Entry 2NVZ (X-ray diffraction, 4.30 A resolution (low resolution: residue-level contacts below are approximate; hydrogen-bond / salt-bridge calls are withheld)); this record covers chains A and I of the 13 polymer chains in the assembly.

[Chain A]
Molecule: DNA-directed RNA polymerase II largest subunit
Source organism: Saccharomyces cerevisiae
Notes: EC 2.7.7.6
Reference sequence: P04050 (RPB1_YEAST); numbering as in UniProt (aligned over 1-1733)
Chain sequence (1733 residues; each row starts with the number of its first residue):
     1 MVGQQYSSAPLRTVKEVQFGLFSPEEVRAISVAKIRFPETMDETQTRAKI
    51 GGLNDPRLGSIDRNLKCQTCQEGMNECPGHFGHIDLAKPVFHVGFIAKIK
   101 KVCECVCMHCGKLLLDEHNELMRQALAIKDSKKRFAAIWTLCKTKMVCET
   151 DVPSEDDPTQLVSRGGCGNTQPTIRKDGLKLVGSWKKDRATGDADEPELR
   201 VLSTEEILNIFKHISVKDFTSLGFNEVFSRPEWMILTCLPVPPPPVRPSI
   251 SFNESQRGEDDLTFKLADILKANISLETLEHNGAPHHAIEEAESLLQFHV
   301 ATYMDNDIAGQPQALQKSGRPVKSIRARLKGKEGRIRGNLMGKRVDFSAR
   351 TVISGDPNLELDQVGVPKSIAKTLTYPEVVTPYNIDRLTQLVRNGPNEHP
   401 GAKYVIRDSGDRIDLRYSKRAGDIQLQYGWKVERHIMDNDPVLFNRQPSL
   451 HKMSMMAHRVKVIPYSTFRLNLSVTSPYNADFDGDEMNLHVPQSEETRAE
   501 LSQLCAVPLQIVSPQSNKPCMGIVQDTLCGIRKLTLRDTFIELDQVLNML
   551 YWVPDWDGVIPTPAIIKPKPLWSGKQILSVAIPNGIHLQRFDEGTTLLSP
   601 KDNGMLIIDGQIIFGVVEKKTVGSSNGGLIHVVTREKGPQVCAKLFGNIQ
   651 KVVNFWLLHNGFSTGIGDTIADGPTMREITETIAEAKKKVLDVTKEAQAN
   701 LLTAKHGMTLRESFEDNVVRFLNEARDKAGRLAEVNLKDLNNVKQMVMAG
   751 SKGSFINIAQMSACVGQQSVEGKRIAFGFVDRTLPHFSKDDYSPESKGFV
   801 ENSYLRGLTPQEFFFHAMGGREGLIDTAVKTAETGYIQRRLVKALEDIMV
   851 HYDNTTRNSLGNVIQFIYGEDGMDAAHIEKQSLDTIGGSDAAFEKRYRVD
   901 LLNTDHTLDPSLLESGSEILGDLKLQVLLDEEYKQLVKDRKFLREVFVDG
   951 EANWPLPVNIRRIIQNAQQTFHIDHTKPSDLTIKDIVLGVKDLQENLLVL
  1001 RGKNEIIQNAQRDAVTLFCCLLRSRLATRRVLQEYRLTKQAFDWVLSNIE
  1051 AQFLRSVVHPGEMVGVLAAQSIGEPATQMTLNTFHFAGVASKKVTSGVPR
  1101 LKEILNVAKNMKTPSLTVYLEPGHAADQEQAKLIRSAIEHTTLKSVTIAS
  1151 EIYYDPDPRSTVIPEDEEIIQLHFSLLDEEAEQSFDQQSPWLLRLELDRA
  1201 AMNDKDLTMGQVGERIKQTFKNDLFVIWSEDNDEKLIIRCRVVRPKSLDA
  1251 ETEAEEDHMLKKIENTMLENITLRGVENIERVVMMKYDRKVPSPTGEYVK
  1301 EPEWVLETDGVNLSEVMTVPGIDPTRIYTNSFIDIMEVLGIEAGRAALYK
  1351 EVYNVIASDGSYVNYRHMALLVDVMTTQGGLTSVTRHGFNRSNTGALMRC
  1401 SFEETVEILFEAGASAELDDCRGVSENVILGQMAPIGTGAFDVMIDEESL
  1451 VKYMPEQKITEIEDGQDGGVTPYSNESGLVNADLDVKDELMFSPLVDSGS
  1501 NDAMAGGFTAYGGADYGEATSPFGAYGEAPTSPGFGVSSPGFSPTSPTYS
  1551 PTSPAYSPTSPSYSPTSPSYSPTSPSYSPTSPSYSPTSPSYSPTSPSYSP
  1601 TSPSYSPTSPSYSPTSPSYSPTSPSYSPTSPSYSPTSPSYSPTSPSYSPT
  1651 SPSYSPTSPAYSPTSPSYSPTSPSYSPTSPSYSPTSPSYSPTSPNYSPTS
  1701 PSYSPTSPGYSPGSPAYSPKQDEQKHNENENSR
Disordered / not traced: 1, 156-160, 186-198, 315-318, 1177-1186, 1232-1235, 1244-1253, 1446-1733
Curated features (UniProtKB/Swiss-Prot):
  - region: Pro248 to Asp260 (Lid loop), Asn306 to Lys323 (Rudder loop), Pro810 to Glu822 (Bridging helix)
  - binding site (Zn(2+)): Cys67, Cys70, Cys77, His80, Cys107, Cys110, Cys148, Cys167
  - binding site (Mg(2+)): Asp481, Asp483, Asp485
  - modified residue: Thr1471 (Phosphothreonine)
  - cross-link (Glycyl lysine isopeptide (Lys-Gly)): Lys695 (interchain with G-Cter in ubiquitin), Lys1246 (interchain with G-Cter in ubiquitin), Lys1350 (interchain with G-Cter in ubiquitin)
Ion coordination: Zn2+ site 1: Cys67, Cys70, His80; Zn2+ site 2: Met108, Cys110, Cys167; Mg2+ site 1: Asp481, Asp483 (together with UTP) (shared with 1 residue of chain B); Mg2+ site 2: Asp483, Asp485
Residues lining bound ligands: UTP (uridine 5'-triphosphate): Arg446, Pro448, Asn479, Asp481, Asp483, Asp485, Thr827, Gln1078, Leu1081, Asn1082, His1085
Reported in the primary citation:
  - Mg2+ coordination: Asp481, Asp483
  - catalytic residues: His1085 (proposed by the authors, not directly observed)
  - mutagenesis - R446A: abolished growth

[Chain I]
Molecule: DNA-directed RNA polymerase II subunit 9
Source organism: Saccharomyces cerevisiae
Notes: EC 2.7.7.6
Reference sequence: P27999 (RPB9_YEAST); numbering as in UniProt (aligned over 1-122)
Chain sequence (122 residues; row label = number of the first residue in the row):
     1 MTTFRFCRDCNNMLYPREDKENNRLLFECRTCSYVEEAGSPLVYRHELIT
    51 NIGETAGVVQDIGSDPTLPRSDRECPKCHSRENVFFQSQQRRKDTSMVLF
   101 FVCLSCSHIFTSDQKNKRTQFS
Disordered / not traced: 1, 121-122
Curated features (UniProtKB/Swiss-Prot):
  - zinc finger: Cys7 to Cys32 (C4-type), Ser71 to Thr111 (TFIIS-type)
  - binding site (Zn(2+)): Cys7, Cys10, Cys29, Cys32, Cys75, Cys78, Cys103, Cys106
  - modified residue: Ser40 (Phosphoserine)
Ion coordination: Zn2+ site 1: Cys10, Cys29, Cys32; Zn2+ site 2: Cys75, Cys78, Cys103, Cys106

[Chain A / chain I interface]
Contacting residue pairs - 50 pairs, chain A then chain I:
  Ala697(A) with Met97(I)
  Gln698(A) with Met97(I); Leu99(I); Ser112(I)
  Ala699(A) with Ser112(I); Asp113(I); Gln114(I)
  Asn700(A) with Val98(I); Asp113(I)
  Leu701(A) with Gln114(I); Lys115(I); Asn116(I)
  Leu710(A) with Asp94(I)
  Arg711(A) with Lys93(I); Asp94(I); Thr95(I); Met97(I)
  Phe714(A) with Met97(I)
  Ser788(A) with Thr67(I); Pro69(I)
  Lys789(A) with Thr67(I); Pro69(I)
  Asp790(A) with Gln87(I)
  Tyr792(A) with Gln87(I); Arg91(I); Met97(I)
  Lys1144(A) with Leu48(I)
  Thr1147(A) with Leu48(I)
  Ile1148(A) with Glu47(I); Leu48(I); Ile49(I)
  Ala1149(A) with Arg45(I); Glu47(I)
  Ser1150(A) with Arg45(I); His46(I)
  Glu1151(A) with Arg45(I)
  Ile1152(A) with Pro41(I); Leu42(I); Val43(I); Tyr44(I)
  Tyr1153(A) with Pro41(I); Leu42(I)
  Tyr1154(A) with Glu18(I); Asn23(I); Arg24(I); Pro41(I)
  Trp1191(A) with Glu18(I)
  Lys1261(A) with Tyr44(I)
  Glu1264(A) with His46(I)
  Leu1268(A) with Leu48(I)
Also at the interface, not in a pair above, chain A (31 interface residues in all): Asp781, Arg782, Asp1157, Pro1190, Glu1196, Asp1257
Also at the interface, not in a pair above, chain I (32 interface residues in all): Lys20, Leu25, Leu68, Phe86, Ser96

[Overview]
The interface between chain A and chain I involves 31 residues on one side and 32 on the other. Ligands of
chain A: UTP. UniProt lists 8 Zn2+-binding residues and 3 Mg2+-binding residues on chain A; 8 Zn2+-binding
residues on chain I. From the paper: the catalytic residue His1085(A); R446A of chain A abolishes growth.
Here chain A is DNA-directed RNA polymerase II largest subunit and chain I is DNA-directed RNA polymerase II
subunit 9, both from Saccharomyces cerevisiae. Entry 2NVZ (RNA Polymerase II elongation complex with UTP,
updated 11/2006) was determined by X-ray diffraction, deposited together with 2E2H, 2E2I, 2E2J, 2NVQ, 2NVT,
2NVX, 2NVY and 2YU9.
